PDB entry 6RJR | X-ray diffraction, 1.90 A resolution | chains A and B of the 4 polymer chains in the assembly

== Chain A (and B) ==
Molecule: Catalase
From: Kluyveromyces lactis
Notes: EC 1.11.1.6; chain B of this document is another copy of the same molecule, construct and numbering; everything in this record applies to it too
Reference sequence: Q6CR58 (Q6CR58_KLULA); numbering as in UniProt (aligned over 1-511)
Amino-acid sequence (537 residues; row label = number of the first residue in the row; numbers below 1 keep their minus sign (Met-25 is residue -25)):
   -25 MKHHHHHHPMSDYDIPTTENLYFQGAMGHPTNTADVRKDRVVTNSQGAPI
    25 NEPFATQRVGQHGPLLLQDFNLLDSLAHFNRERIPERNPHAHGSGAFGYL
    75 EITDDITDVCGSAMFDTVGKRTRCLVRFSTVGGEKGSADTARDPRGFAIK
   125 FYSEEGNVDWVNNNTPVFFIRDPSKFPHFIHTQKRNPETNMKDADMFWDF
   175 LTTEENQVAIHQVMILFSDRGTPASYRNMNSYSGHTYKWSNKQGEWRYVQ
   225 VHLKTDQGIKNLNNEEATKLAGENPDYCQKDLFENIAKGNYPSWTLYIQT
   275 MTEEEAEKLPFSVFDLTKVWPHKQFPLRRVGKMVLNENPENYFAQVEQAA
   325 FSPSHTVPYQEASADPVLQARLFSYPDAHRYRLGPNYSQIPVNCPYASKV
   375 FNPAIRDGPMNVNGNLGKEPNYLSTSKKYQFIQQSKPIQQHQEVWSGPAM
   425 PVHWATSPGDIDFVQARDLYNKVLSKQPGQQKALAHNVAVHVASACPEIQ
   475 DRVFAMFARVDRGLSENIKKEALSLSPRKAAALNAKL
Not modelled in the structure: -25 to -4, 424, 503-511 (chain B: -25 to 1, 503-511)
Differences from the reference sequence: initiating methionine (-25); expression tag (-24 to 0)
Ion coordination: K+: Pro140, Gly208, Lys292; heme Fe near Tyr349 (its only coordinating residue here)
Small-molecule neighbours:
  - heme (HEM): Arg61, Asn62, Pro63, His64, Arg101, Ser103, Gly120, Phe121, Ala122, Val135, Asn136, Asn137, Phe142, Ile144, Pro147, Phe150, Ser207, His209, Leu290, Phe325, Val341, Ala344, Arg345, Ser348, Tyr349, Ala352, His353, Arg356
  - NADPH (NDP; NADPH dihydro-nicotinamide-adenine-dinucleotide phosphate): Pro140, His185, Ile189, Ser192, Arg194, Asn204, Tyr206, His226, Lys228, Ile233, Gln273, Val293, Trp294, Pro295, His296, Gln439, Asp442, Leu443, Val447, Leu448, Gln451
Reported in the primary citation:
  - catalytic residues: His64, Asn137
  - heme coordination: Tyr349
  - contacts within the chain: His209-Asp339 (hydrogen bond), His209-Arg345 (hydrogen bond), Arg345-Tyr349 (hydrogen bond)
  - catalytic residues: Val105, Asp117 (proposed by the authors, not directly observed)
  - binding site for NADPH: Ile189
  - binding site for heme: His64

== Interface between chain A and chain B ==
Pairs across the interface (149; chain A residue first):
  Glu26(A) - His427(B)  salt bridge
  Phe28(A) - Ser148(B)  hydrogen bond (backbone-side chain)
  Phe28(A) - Lys149(B)
  Phe28(A) - His152(B)
  Phe28(A) - His427(B)
  Ala29(A) - Pro425(B)  hydrophobic
  Ala29(A) - Val426(B)
  Ala29(A) - His427(B)
  Thr30(A) - Ser148(B)
  Thr30(A) - Met424(B)
  Thr30(A) - Pro425(B)
  Thr30(A) - Val426(B)  hydrogen bond (backbone-backbone)
  Gln31(A) - Ala423(B)
  Gln31(A) - Met424(B)
  Arg32(A) - Pro422(B)
  Arg32(A) - Ala423(B)
  Arg32(A) - Met424(B)  hydrogen bond (backbone-backbone)
  Arg32(A) - Val426(B)
  Val33(A) - Trp419(B)  hydrophobic
  Val33(A) - Gly421(B)
  Val33(A) - Pro422(B)
  Gly34(A) - Ser420(B)
  Gly34(A) - Pro422(B)  hydrogen bond (backbone-backbone)
  Gly34(A) - Met424(B)
  Gln35(A) - Met424(B)
  Gln35(A) - Val426(B)
  His36(A) - Ala338(B)
  His36(A) - Trp419(B)
  His36(A) - Trp428(B)
  Gly37(A) - Trp419(B)
  Pro38(A) - Gln343(B)
  Pro38(A) - Trp419(B)
  Leu39(A) - Pro340(B)
  Leu39(A) - Gln343(B)  hydrogen bond (backbone-side chain)
  Leu39(A) - Ala344(B)
  Leu40(A) - Ala423(B)  hydrophobic
  Gln42(A) - Ala423(B)
  Leu46(A) - Ser148(B)
  Leu47(A) - Phe347(B)  hydrophobic
  Ser49(A) - Pro151(B)
  Leu50(A) - Ala344(B)  hydrophobic
  Leu50(A) - Ser348(B)
  Ala51(A) - Asp351(B)
  Phe53(A) - Asn62(B)  hydrogen bond (backbone-side chain)
  Phe53(A) - Phe150(B)  hydrophobic
  Phe53(A) - Pro151(B)  hydrophobic
  Phe53(A) - Ile154(B)  hydrophobic
  Asn54(A) - Ser348(B)  hydrogen bond (side chain-backbone)
  Asn54(A) - Asp351(B)  hydrogen bond
  Asn54(A) - Ala352(B)
  Asn54(A) - Tyr355(B)
  Arg55(A) - Asp351(B)  salt bridge
  Arg55(A) - Tyr355(B)
  Glu56(A) - Asn62(B)
  Glu56(A) - His155(B)  salt bridge
  Arg57(A) - Pro59(B)
  Arg57(A) - Glu60(B)  salt bridge
  Arg57(A) - Asn62(B)  hydrogen bond
  Arg57(A) - Lys158(B)
  Arg57(A) - Tyr355(B)  hydrogen bond (backbone-side chain)
  Pro59(A) - Arg57(B)
  Pro59(A) - Pro59(B)
  Glu60(A) - Arg57(B)
  Asn62(A) - Phe53(B)  hydrogen bond (side chain-backbone)
  Asn62(A) - Glu56(B)  hydrogen bond
  Asn62(A) - Arg57(B)  hydrogen bond
  Glu108(A) - Gly110(B)
  Lys109(A) - Glu108(B)
  Lys109(A) - Lys109(B)
  Lys109(A) - Gly110(B)  hydrogen bond (backbone-backbone)
  Gly110(A) - Glu108(B)
  Gly110(A) - Gly110(B)
  Gly110(A) - Ser111(B)  hydrogen bond (backbone-backbone)
  Gly110(A) - Arg159(B)
  Ser111(A) - Gly110(B)
  Ser148(A) - Phe28(B)  hydrogen bond (side chain-backbone)
  Ser148(A) - Thr30(B)
  Ser148(A) - Leu46(B)
  Lys149(A) - Phe28(B)
  Phe150(A) - Phe53(B)  hydrophobic
  Pro151(A) - Ser49(B)
  Pro151(A) - Phe53(B)  hydrophobic
  His152(A) - Phe28(B)
  Ile154(A) - Phe53(B)  hydrophobic
  His155(A) - Glu56(B)  salt bridge
  Lys158(A) - Arg57(B)
  Arg159(A) - Asp250(B)  salt bridge
  Pro161(A) - Asn315(B)
  Pro161(A) - Tyr316(B)  hydrogen bond (backbone-backbone)
  Glu162(A) - Phe257(B)
  Glu162(A) - Glu314(B)
  Thr163(A) - Gln253(B)  hydrogen bond (backbone-side chain)
  Thr163(A) - Phe257(B)
  Asn164(A) - Tyr316(B)
  Met165(A) - Asp250(B)
  Met165(A) - Lys254(B)
  Thr242(A) - Gly246(B)
  Thr242(A) - Glu247(B)
  Ala245(A) - Gly246(B)
  Gly246(A) - Thr242(B)
  Gly246(A) - Gly246(B)
  Glu247(A) - Thr242(B)
  Asp250(A) - Arg159(B)  salt bridge
  Gln253(A) - Thr163(B)  hydrogen bond (side chain-backbone)
  Lys254(A) - Met165(B)
  Phe257(A) - Glu162(B)
  Phe257(A) - Thr163(B)
  Glu314(A) - Glu162(B)
  Asn315(A) - Pro161(B)
  Tyr316(A) - Pro161(B)  hydrogen bond (backbone-backbone)
  Tyr316(A) - Asn164(B)
  Ala338(A) - His36(B)
  Pro340(A) - Leu39(B)
  Gln343(A) - Pro38(B)
  Gln343(A) - Leu39(B)  hydrogen bond (side chain-backbone)
  Ala344(A) - Leu39(B)
  Ala344(A) - Leu50(B)  hydrophobic
  Phe347(A) - Leu47(B)  hydrophobic
  Ser348(A) - Leu50(B)
  Ser348(A) - Asn54(B)  hydrogen bond (backbone-side chain)
  Asp351(A) - Ala51(B)
  Asp351(A) - Asn54(B)  hydrogen bond
  Asp351(A) - Arg55(B)  salt bridge
  Ala352(A) - Asn54(B)
  Tyr355(A) - Asn54(B)
  Tyr355(A) - Arg55(B)
  Tyr355(A) - Arg57(B)  hydrogen bond (side chain-backbone)
  Trp419(A) - His36(B)
  Trp419(A) - Gly37(B)
  Trp419(A) - Pro38(B)
  Ser420(A) - Gly34(B)
  Gly421(A) - Val33(B)
  Pro422(A) - Arg32(B)
  Pro422(A) - Val33(B)
  Pro422(A) - Gly34(B)  hydrogen bond (backbone-backbone)
  Ala423(A) - Gln31(B)
  Ala423(A) - Arg32(B)
  Ala423(A) - Leu40(B)  hydrophobic
  Ala423(A) - Gln42(B)
  Pro425(A) - Ala29(B)
  Pro425(A) - Thr30(B)
  Pro425(A) - Gln31(B)
  Val426(A) - Ala29(B)
  Val426(A) - Thr30(B)  hydrogen bond (backbone-backbone)
  Val426(A) - Arg32(B)
  Val426(A) - Gln35(B)
  His427(A) - Glu26(B)  salt bridge
  His427(A) - Ala29(B)
  Trp428(A) - His36(B)
Also at the interface, not in a pair above, chain A (82 interface residues in all): Pro27, Ile58, Pro63, Asp146, Pro147, Phe288, Pro313
Also at the interface, not in a pair above, chain B (83 interface residues in all): Ile58, Pro63, Gly67, Asp146, Pro147, Ala245, Phe288, Pro313

== Summary ==
Chain A and chain B form an interface of 82 and 83 residues respectively, with 26 hydrogen bonds and 9 salt
bridges. Polar pairs include Glu26(A)-His427(B), Arg55(A)-Asp351(B) and Glu56(A)-His155(B). Ligands of chain
A: heme and NADPH. The paper reports catalytic residues His64(A), Asn137(A) and Val105(A) among others; a
binding site for NADPH at Ile189(A).
Both chains are Catalase (Kluyveromyces lactis). Entry 6RJR (Crystal structure of a Fungal Catalase at 1.9
Angstrom) was determined by X-ray diffraction (same publication as 6RJN).
